PDB entry 3B5W | X-ray diffraction, 5.30 A resolution (low resolution: residue-level contacts below are approximate; hydrogen-bond / salt-bridge calls are withheld) | chains A and B

[Chain A (and B)]
Protein: Lipid A export ATP-binding/permease protein msbA
Source organism: Escherichia coli
Notes: EC 3.6.3.-; chain B of this document is another copy of the same molecule, construct and numbering; everything in this record applies to it too
Reference sequence: P60752 (MSBA_ECOLI); residue numbers follow UniProt; this construct covers 1-582
Chain sequence (582 residues; each row starts with the number of its first residue):
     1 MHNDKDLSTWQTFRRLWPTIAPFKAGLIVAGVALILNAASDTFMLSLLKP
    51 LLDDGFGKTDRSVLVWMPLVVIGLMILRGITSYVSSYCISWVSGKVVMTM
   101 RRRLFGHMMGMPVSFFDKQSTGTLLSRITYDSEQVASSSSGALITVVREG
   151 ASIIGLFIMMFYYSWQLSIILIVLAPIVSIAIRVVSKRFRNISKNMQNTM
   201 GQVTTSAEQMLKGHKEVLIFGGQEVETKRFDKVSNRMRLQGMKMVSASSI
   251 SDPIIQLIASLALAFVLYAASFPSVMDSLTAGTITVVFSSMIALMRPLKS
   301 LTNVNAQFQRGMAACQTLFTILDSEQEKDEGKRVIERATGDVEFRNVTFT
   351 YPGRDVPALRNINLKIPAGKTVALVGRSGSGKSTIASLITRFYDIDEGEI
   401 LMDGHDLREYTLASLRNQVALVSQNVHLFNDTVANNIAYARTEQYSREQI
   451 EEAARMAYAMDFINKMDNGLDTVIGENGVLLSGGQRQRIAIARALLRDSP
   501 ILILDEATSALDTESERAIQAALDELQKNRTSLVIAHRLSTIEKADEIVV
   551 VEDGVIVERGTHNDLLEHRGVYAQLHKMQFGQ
Unresolved in the structure: 1-9, 582
Curated features (UniProtKB/Swiss-Prot):
  - binding site (ATP): G376 to S383
  - mutagenesis: C88 (C88S: Does not affect ATPase activity), E208 (E208A: Does not reduce substrate binding or nucleotide binding, but decreases ATP-dependent extrusion of substrates. Inhibits formation of outward-facing conformation ...), K212 (K212A: Does not reduce substrate binding or nucleotide binding, but decreases ATP-dependent extrusion of substrates), A270 (A270T: Temperature-sensitive. Loss of lipid export to the outer membrane. Significantly decreases ATPase activity at 42 degrees Celsius but not at 30 degrees Celsius), C315 (C315S: Does not affect ATPase activity), E506 (E506Q: Lacks cell viability and does not support growth. Can still bind ATP and slowly hydrolyze ATP, but becomes locked into a closed dimer conformation), L511 (L511P: Loss of ATPase activity; ATP is still bound), D512 (D512G: Loss of ATPase activity; ATP is still bound), H537 (H537A: Lacks cell viability and does not support growth. Can still bind ATP and slowly hydrolyze ATP, but becomes locked into a closed dimer conformation)

[Interface between chain A and chain B]
Pairs across the interface - 2 pairs, chain A then chain B:
  R61(A) with S271(B)
  S271(A) with R61(B)
Also at the interface, not in a pair above, chain A (4 interface residues in all): L64, Y268
Also at the interface, not in a pair above, chain B (4 interface residues in all): L64, Y268

[Summary]
Chain A and chain B each contribute 4 residues to their interface. UniProt lists 8 ATP-binding residues and 9
mutagenesis sites on chain A.
Chain A and chain B are both Lipid A export ATP-binding/permease protein msbA (Escherichia coli); the
structure, Crystal Structure of Eschericia coli MsbA, was determined by X-ray diffraction (same publication as
3B5X, 3B5Y, 3B5Z and 3B60).
